4Q03 - chain A; structure by X-ray diffraction, 1.20 A resolution.

[Chain A]
Molecule: GTPase KRas
From: Homo sapiens
Notes: EC 3.6.5.2
UniProtKB: P01116 (RASK_HUMAN); residues 1-169 here = UniProt positions 1-169
Chain sequence (170 residues; numbered 0 to 169; the number before each row is that of its first residue; numbering starts at 0):
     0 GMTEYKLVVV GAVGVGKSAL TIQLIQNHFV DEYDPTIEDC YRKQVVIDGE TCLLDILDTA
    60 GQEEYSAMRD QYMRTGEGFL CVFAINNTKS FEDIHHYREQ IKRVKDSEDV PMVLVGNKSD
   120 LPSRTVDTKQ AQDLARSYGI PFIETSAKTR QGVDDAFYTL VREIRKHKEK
Differences from the reference sequence: expression tag (0); engineered mutation Val12 (Gly in P01116), Cys39 (Ser in P01116), Ser118 (Cys in P01116)
Ion coordination: Mg2+: Ser17 (together with GDP)
Small-molecule neighbours:
  - 4-bromobenzenethiol (2XE): Lys5, Leu6, Val7, Cys39, Tyr40, Asp54, Ile55, Leu56, Tyr71, Thr74, Gly75
  - GDP (guanosine-5'-diphosphate): Ala11, Val12, Gly13, Val14, Gly15, Lys16, Ser17, Ala18, Phe28, Val29, Asp30, Tyr32, Asn116, Lys117, Asp119, Leu120, Ser145, Ala146, Lys147
UniProt features mapped onto this chain:
  - motif: Tyr32 to Asp38, Tyr40 (Effector region)
  - binding site (GTP): Gly10, Ala11, Gly13 to Ala18, Val29 to Thr35, Ala59, Gly60, Asn116, Lys117, Asp119
  - modified residue: Met1 (N-acetylmethionine), Thr2 (N-acetylthreonine), Lys104 (N6-acetyllysine)
  - glycosylation: Thr35 (Microbial infection: O-linked (Glc) threonine)
  - natural variant: Lys5 (K5E: In NS3; K5N: In GASC), Gly10 (G10GG: In AML), Val12 (G12V: In GASC; this construct carries the variant), Gly13 (G13D: In GASC, JMML and OES; G13R: In pylocytic astrocytoma), Val14 (V14I: In NS3), Leu19 (L19F: In OES), Gln22 (Q22E: In CFC2; Q22R: In NS3), Pro34 (P34L: In NS3; P34Q: In NS3; P34R: In CFC2), Ile36 (I36M: In NS3), Thr58 (T58I: In NS3), Ala59 (A59T: In GASC), Gly60 (G60R: In CFC2; G60S: In NS3), 5 further natural variant entries in UniProt
  - mutagenesis: Asp38 (D38A: Decreased interaction with MAPKAP1/SIN1), Tyr40 (Y40A: Decreased interaction with MAPKAP1/SIN1), Gln61 (Q61L: Promotes GTP binding)

[Overview]
Chain A binds GDP and 4-bromobenzenethiol. From UniProt: 20 GTP-binding residues and 3 mutagenesis sites.
Chain A is GTPase KRas (Homo sapiens); the structure, Second-site screening of K-Ras in the presence of
covalently attached first-site ligands, was determined by X-ray diffraction together with 4PZY, 4PZZ, 4Q01 and
4Q02 from the same study.
